PDB entry 5L4K | electron microscopy, 3.90 A resolution | chains T and S of the 12 polymer chains in the assembly

# Chain T
Molecule: 26S proteasome non-ATPase regulatory subunit 8
Organism: Homo sapiens
UniProtKB: P48556 (PSMD8_HUMAN); residue numbers follow UniProt; this construct covers 1-350
Sequence (350 residues; row label = number of the first residue in the row):
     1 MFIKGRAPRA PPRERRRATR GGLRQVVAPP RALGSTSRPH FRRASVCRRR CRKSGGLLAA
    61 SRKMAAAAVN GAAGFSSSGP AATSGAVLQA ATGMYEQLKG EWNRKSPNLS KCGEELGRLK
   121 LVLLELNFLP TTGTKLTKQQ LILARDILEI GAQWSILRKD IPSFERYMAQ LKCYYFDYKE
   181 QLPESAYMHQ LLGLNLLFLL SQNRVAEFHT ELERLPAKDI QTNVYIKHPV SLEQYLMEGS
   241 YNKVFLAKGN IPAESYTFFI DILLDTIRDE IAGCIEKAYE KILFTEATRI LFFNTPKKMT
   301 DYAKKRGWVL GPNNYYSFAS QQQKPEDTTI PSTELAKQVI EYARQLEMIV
Disordered / not traced: 1-78
UniProt features mapped onto this chain:
  - modified residue: S106 (Phosphoserine)
  - cross-link: K297 (Glycyl lysine isopeptide (Lys-Gly) (interchain with G-Cter in SUMO2))

# Chain S
Molecule: 26S proteasome non-ATPase regulatory subunit 3
Organism: Homo sapiens
UniProtKB: O43242 (PSMD3_HUMAN); numbering as in UniProt (aligned over 1-534)
Sequence (534 residues; each row starts with the number of its first residue):
     1 MKQEGSARRR GADKAKPPPG GGEQEPPPPP APQDVEMKEE AATGGGSTGE ADGKTAAAAA
    61 EHSQRELDTV TLEDIKEHVK QLEKAVSGKE PRFVLRALRM LPSTSRRLNH YVLYKAVQGF
   121 FTSNNATRDF LLPFLEEPMD TEADLQFRPR TGKAASTPLL PEVEAYLQLL VVIFMMNSKR
   181 YKEAQKISDD LMQKISTQNR RALDLVAAKC YYYHARVYEF LDKLDVVRSF LHARLRTATL
   241 RHDADGQATL LNLLLRNYLH YSLYDQAEKL VSKSVFPEQA NNNEWARYLY YTGRIKAIQL
   301 EYSEARRTMT NALRKAPQHT AVGFKQTVHK LLIVVELLLG EIPDRLQFRQ PSLKRSLMPY
   361 FLLTQAVRTG NLAKFNQVLD QFGEKFQADG TYTLIIRLRH NVIKTGVRMI SLSYSRISLA
   421 DIAQKLQLDS PEDAEFIVAK AIRDGVIEAS INHEKGYVQS KEMIDIYSTR EPQLAFHQRI
   481 SFCLDIHNMS VKAMRFPPKS YNKDLESAEE RREREQQDLE FAKEMAEDDD DSFP
Disordered / not traced: 1-43
UniProt features mapped onto this chain:
  - modified residue (Phosphoserine): S418, S430
  - cross-link: K38 (Glycyl lysine isopeptide (Lys-Gly) (interchain with G-Cter in SUMO1))

# Interface between chain T and chain S
Contacting residue pairs - 64 pairs, chain T then chain S:
  F176(T) - S262(S)
  V205(T) - L300(S)  hydrophobic
  A206(T) - Q299(S)
  H209(T) - I298(S)
  H209(T) - L300(S)
  H209(T) - R397(S)
  E213(T) - S262(S)
  E213(T) - Y264(S)  hydrogen bond
  E213(T) - I298(S)
  E213(T) - G390(S)
  E213(T) - T393(S)  hydrogen bond
  R214(T) - S262(S)  hydrogen bond (side chain-backbone)
  R214(T) - L263(S)
  R214(T) - Y264(S)
  R214(T) - D265(S)  salt bridge
  A217(T) - Y392(S)  hydrophobic
  Q221(T) - Q387(S)
  Q221(T) - Y392(S)  hydrogen bond
  Q234(T) - I396(S)
  Q234(T) - R399(S)
  Q234(T) - H400(S)  hydrogen bond (backbone-side chain)
  M237(T) - L300(S)  hydrophobic
  M237(T) - Y302(S)
  M237(T) - H400(S)
  E238(T) - H400(S)
  E238(T) - I437(S)
  G239(T) - F436(S)
  G239(T) - I437(S)
  G239(T) - K440(S)
  S240(T) - D433(S)
  S240(T) - I437(S)
  Y241(T) - D433(S)
  Y241(T) - F436(S)
  N242(T) - D429(S)
  N242(T) - D433(S)  hydrogen bond
  E270(T) - R443(S)  hydrogen bond (backbone-side chain)
  G273(T) - R443(S)
  C274(T) - A439(S)
  C274(T) - K440(S)
  C274(T) - R443(S)  hydrogen bond
  A278(T) - S450(S)
  A278(T) - I451(S)  hydrogen bond (backbone-backbone)
  Y279(T) - E435(S)  hydrogen bond
  Y279(T) - I451(S)  hydrophobic
  Y279(T) - H453(S)
  K281(T) - E454(S)  salt bridge
  I282(T) - E454(S)
  L283(T) - E454(S)  hydrogen bond (backbone-side chain)
  E286(T) - H453(S)  salt bridge
  I290(T) - E435(S)
  I290(T) - F436(S)  hydrophobic
  P331(T) - R470(S)
  L335(T) - Q473(S)
  Q338(T) - Q473(S)
  Q338(T) - H477(S)
  Y342(T) - H477(S)  hydrogen bond
  Y342(T) - I480(S)
  Q345(T) - L484(S)
  Q345(T) - N488(S)
  L346(T) - L484(S)  hydrophobic
  V350(T) - N488(S)
  V350(T) - V491(S)
  V350(T) - K492(S)
  V350(T) - R495(S)  hydrogen bond (backbone-side chain)
Other interface residues (no listed pair), chain T (40 interface residues in all): T210, L212, K218, I220, E233, K277, N313, I349
Other interface residues (no listed pair), chain S (42 interface residues in all): I403, K404, E432, I442, S481

# In short
40 residues of chain T face 42 of chain S across their interface, with 13 hydrogen bonds and 3 salt bridges.
Polar contacts include R214(T)-D265(S), K281(T)-E454(S) and E286(T)-H453(S).
Chain T is 26S proteasome non-ATPase regulatory subunit 8 and chain S is 26S proteasome non-ATPase regulatory
subunit 3, both from Homo sapiens; the structure, The human 26S proteasome lid, was determined by electron
microscopy.
